4P92 - chain A; structure by X-ray diffraction, 1.65 A resolution.

# Chain A
Name: Carboxymethylenebutenolidase
Source organism: Pseudomonas putida
Notes: EC 3.1.1.45
UniProtKB: P0A114 (CLCD_PSEPU); numbering as in UniProt (aligned over 1-236)
Sequence (236 residues; each row starts with the number of its first residue):
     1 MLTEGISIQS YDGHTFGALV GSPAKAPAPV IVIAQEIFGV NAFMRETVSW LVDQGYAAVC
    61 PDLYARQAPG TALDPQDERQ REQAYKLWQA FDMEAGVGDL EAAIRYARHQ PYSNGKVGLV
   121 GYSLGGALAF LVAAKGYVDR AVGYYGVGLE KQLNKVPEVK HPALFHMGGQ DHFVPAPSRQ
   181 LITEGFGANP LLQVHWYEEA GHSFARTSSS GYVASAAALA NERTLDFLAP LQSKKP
Not modelled in the structure: 234-236
Sequence notes: engineered mutation S123 (Cys in P0A114); conflict N154 (Lys in P0A114), T224 (Arg in P0A114)
Swiss-Prot annotation at these positions:
  - active site: D171, H202

# Summary
From UniProt: active-site residues D171 and H202.
Chain A is Carboxymethylenebutenolidase (Pseudomonas putida); the structure, Crystal structure of dienelactone
hydrolase C123S mutant at 1.65 A resolution, was determined by X-ray diffraction, deposited together with
4P93.
